Entry 5H8T (X-ray diffraction, 1.21 A resolution); this record covers chain A.

Chain A:
Protein: Retinol-binding protein 1
Source organism: Homo sapiens
UniProtKB: P09455 (RET1_HUMAN); residues 1-134 here correspond to UniProt positions 2-135 (UniProt number = residue number + 1)
Chain sequence (140 residues; numbered 1 to 140; the number before each row is that of its first residue):
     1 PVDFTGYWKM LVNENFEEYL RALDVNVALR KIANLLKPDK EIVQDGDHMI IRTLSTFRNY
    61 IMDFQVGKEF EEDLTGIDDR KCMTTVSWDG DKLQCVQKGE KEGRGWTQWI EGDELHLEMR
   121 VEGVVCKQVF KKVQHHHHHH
Disordered / not traced: 1
Sequence notes: expression tag (135-140)
Small-molecule neighbours: retinol (RTL): Phe16, Tyr19, Leu20, Leu29, Ala33, Leu36, Lys40, Ile51, Thr53, Ser55, Phe57, Arg58, Asn59, Tyr60, Met62, Gly76, Ile77, Trp106, Gln108, Leu117, Met119
Swiss-Prot annotation at these positions:
  - region: Arg21 to Lys31 (Important for interaction with STRA6)
  - binding site (all-trans-retinol): Lys40, Met62, Gln108
What the authors report for this chain:
  - binding site for retinol: Lys40, Gln108

Summary:
Bound to chain A: retinol. UniProt lists 3 all-trans-retinol-binding residues. From the paper: a binding site
for retinol at Lys40 and Gln108.
Chain A is Retinol-binding protein 1 (Homo sapiens); the structure, Crystal structure of human cellular
retinol binding protein 1 in complex with all-trans-retinol, was determined by X-ray diffraction, deposited
together with 5H9A, 5HA1 and 5HBS.
